PDB entry 4JI7 | X-ray diffraction, 3.50 A resolution | chains A and H of the 21 polymer chains in the assembly

# Chain A
Molecule: 16S rRNA
From: Thermus thermophilus
Sequence (1522 nucleotides; row label = number of the first residue in the row; note: 42 numbers in that range are skipped by the numbering (no residue carries them; nothing is unmodelled there); a row labelled like 190A-190L holds insertion residues (190A, then the next letters in order); numbering starts at 0):
     0 UUUGUUGGAG AGUUUGAUCC UGGCUCAGGG UGAACGCUGG CGGCGUGCCU AAGACAUGCA
    60 AGUCGUGCGG G
    73 CCGCGGGGUU UU
    88 ACUCCG
    95 UGGUC
   101 AGCGGCGGAC GGGUGAGUAA CGCGUGGGU
  129A G
   130 ACCUACCCGG AAGAGGGGGA CAACCCGGGG AAACUCGGGC UAAUCCCCCA UGUGGACCCG
   190 C
190A-190L CCCUUGGGGUGU
   191 GUCCAAAGGG CUUU
   216 GCCCGCUUCC GGAUGGGCCC GCGUCCCAUC AGCUAGUUGG UGGGGUAAUG GCCCACCAAG
   276 GCGACGACGG GUAGCCGGUC UGAGAGGAUG GCCGGCCACA GGGGCACUGA GACACGGGCC
   336 CCACUCCUAC GGGAGGCAGC AGUUAGGAAU CUUCCGCAAU GGGCGCAAGC CUGACGGAGC
   396 GACGCCGCUU GGAGGAAGAA GCCCUUCGGG GUGUAAACUC CUGAA
   442 CCCGGGACGA AACCCCCGAC GA
   474 GGGGACUGAC GGUACCGGG
   494 GUAAUAGCGC CGGCCAACUC CGUGCCAGCA GCCGCGGUAA UACGGAGGGC GCGAGCGUUA
   554 CCCGGAUUCA CUGGGCGUAA AGGGCGUGUA GGCGGCCUGG GGCGUCCCAU GUGAAAGACC
   614 ACGGCUCAAC CGUGGGGGAG CGUGGGAUAC GCUCAGGCUA GACGGUGGGA GAGGGUGGUG
   674 GAAUUCCCGG AGUAGCGGUG AAAUGCGCAG AUACCGGGAG GAACGCCGAU GGCGAAGGCA
   734 GCCACCUGGU CCACCCGUGA CGCUGAGGCG CGAAAGCGUG GGGAGCAAAC CGGAUUAGAU
   794 ACCCGGGUAG UCCACGCCCU AAACGAUGCG CGCUAGGUCU CUGGGUCU
   848 CCUGGGGGCC GAAGCUAACG CGUUAAGCGC GCCGCCUGGG GAGUACGGCC GCAAGGCUGA
   908 AACUCAAAGG AAUUGACGGG GGCCCGCACA AGCGGUGGAG CAUGUGGUUU AAUUCGAAGX
   968 AACGCGAAGA ACCUUACCAG GCCUUGACAU GCUAGG
 1003A G
  1004 AACCCGGGUG AAAGCCUGGG GUGCCCC
1030A-1030D GCGA
  1031 GGGGAGCCCU AGCACAGGUG CUGCAUGGCC GUCGUCAGCU CGUGCCGUGA GGUGUUGGGU
  1091 UAAGUCCCGC AACGAGCGCA ACCCCCGCCG UUAGUUGCCA GCGGUUCGGC CGGGCACUCU
  1151 AACGGGACUG CCCGCGAAA
  1171 GCGGGAGGAA GGAGGGGACG ACGUCUGGUC AGCAUGGCCC UUACGGCCUG GGCGACACAC
  1231 GUGCUACAAU GCCCACUACA AAGCGAUGCC ACCCGGCAAC GGGGAGCUAA UCGCAAAAAG
  1291 GUGGGCCCAG UUCGGAUUGG GGUCUGCAAC CCGACCCCAU GAAGCCGGAA UCGCUAGUAA
  1351 UCGCGGAUCA G
 1361A C
  1362 CAUGCCGCGG UGAAUACGUU CCCGGGCCUU GUACACACXG CCXGUXACGC CAUGGGAGCG
  1422 GGCUCUACCC GAAGUCGCCG GG
  1446 AGCCUACGGG
  1459 CAGGCGCCGA GGGUAGGGCC CGUGACUGGG GCGAAGUCGU AACAAGGUAG CUGUACCGGA
  1519 AGGUGCGGCU GGAUCCACUC CUUUCU
Disordered / not traced: 0-2, 1534-1538
Differences from the reference sequence: conflict C1534 (A2157 in M26923.1), A1535 (C2158 in M26923.1)
Modified residues: PSU (pseudouridine-5'-monophosphate) at position 516, 7MG (7N-methyl-8-hydroguanosine-5'-monophosphate) at position 527, M2G (N2-dimethylguanosine-5'-monophosphate) at position 966, 5MC (5-methylcytidine-5'-monophosphate) at position 967, 2MG (2N-methylguanosine-5'-monophosphate) at position 1207, 5MC (5-methylcytidine-5'-monophosphate) at position 1400, 4OC (4n,o2'-methylcytidine-5'-monophosphate) at position 1402, 5MC (5-methylcytidine-5'-monophosphate) at position 1404, 5MC (5-methylcytidine-5'-monophosphate) at position 1407, UR3 (3-methyluridine-5'-monophoshate) at position 1498, MA6 (6N-dimethyladenosine-5'-monophoshate) at position 1518, MA6 (6N-dimethyladenosine-5'-monophoshate) at position 1519, PSU (pseudouridine-5'-monophosphate) at position 1540, PSU (pseudouridine-5'-monophosphate) at position 1541
Ion coordination: Mg2+ site 1 near U12 (its only coordinating residue here); Mg2+ site 2: G15, U920; Mg2+ site 3: C58, U387; Mg2+ site 4: A59, U387; Mg2+ site 5 near G61 (its only coordinating residue here); Mg2+ site 6 near U83 (its only coordinating residue here); Mg2+ site 7: G107, G324; Mg2+ site 8 near A109 (its only coordinating residue here); Mg2+ site 9: C110, G377; Mg2+ site 10 near G111 (its only coordinating residue here); Mg2+ site 11: G117, G289; Mg2+ site 12: C121, G124, U125, G236; 98 more Mg2+ sites not listed
What the authors report for this chain:
  - conformationally variable residues (order/disorder transition, register shift): A1408, C1409, G1410 to G1415, G1491, A1492, A1493, G1494
  - mutagenesis - C1490U: increased growth

# Chain H
Molecule: Ribosomal protein S8
From: Thermus thermophilus
Reference sequence: Q5SHQ2 (RS8_THET8); residue numbers follow UniProt; this construct covers 1-138
Sequence (138 residues; numbered 1 to 138; the number before each row is that of its first residue):
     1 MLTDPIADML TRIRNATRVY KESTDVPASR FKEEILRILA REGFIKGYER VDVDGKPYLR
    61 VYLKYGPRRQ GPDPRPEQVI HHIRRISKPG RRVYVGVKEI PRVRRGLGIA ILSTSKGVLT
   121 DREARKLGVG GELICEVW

# How chain A and chain H interact
Contacting residue pairs - 73 pairs, chain A then chain H:
  U4(A) - Arg102(H)  base contact
  U4(A) - Arg105(H)  hydrogen bond to the base
  C564(A) - Arg91(H)  hydrogen bond to the sugar
  C586(A) - Pro89(H)  phosphate contact
  C586(A) - Gly90(H)  sugar contact
  G587(A) - Met1(H)  sugar contact
  G587(A) - Thr3(H)  sugar contact
  G587(A) - Pro89(H)  phosphate contact
  G587(A) - Arg92(H)  salt bridge to the phosphate
  G588(A) - Met1(H)  sugar contact
  G588(A) - Leu2(H)  sugar contact
  G588(A) - Pro5(H)  phosphate contact
  C589(A) - Ala28(H)  phosphate contact
  C589(A) - Ser29(H)  phosphate contact
  C590(A) - Ser29(H)  phosphate contact
  C590(A) - Arg30(H)  hydrogen bond to the phosphate
  U591(A) - Arg30(H)  salt bridge to the phosphate
  G597(A) - Tyr94(H)  base contact
  U598(A) - Tyr94(H)  sugar contact
  C599(A) - Val95(H)  sugar contact
  C599(A) - Gly96(H)  phosphate contact
  C599(A) - Val97(H)  phosphate contact
  C599(A) - Gly130(H)  hydrogen bond to the sugar
  C599(A) - Gly131(H)  sugar contact
  C600(A) - Gly96(H)  phosphate contact
  C600(A) - Val97(H)  hydrogen bond to the phosphate
  C600(A) - Gly128(H)  sugar contact
  A640(A) - Ser115(H)  hydrogen bond to the sugar
  A640(A) - Lys116(H)  sugar contact
  U641(A) - Ser115(H)  sugar contact
  A642(A) - Ser113(H)  hydrogen bond to the sugar
  A642(A) - Thr114(H)  hydrogen bond to the base
  A642(A) - Ser115(H)  base contact
  A642(A) - Gly117(H)  sugar contact
  C643(A) - Phe31(H)  sugar contact
  C643(A) - Ser113(H)  hydrogen bond to the sugar
  C643(A) - Glu132(H)  hydrogen bond to the sugar
  G644(A) - Arg92(H)  sugar contact
  U652(A) - Lys56(H)  hydrogen bond to the phosphate
  A653(A) - Lys56(H)  salt bridge to the phosphate
  G654(A) - Met1(H)  hydrogen bond to the sugar
  A753(A) - Met1(H)  base contact
  G755(A) - Met1(H)  sugar contact
  G823(A) - Thr3(H)  base contact
  C824(A) - Met1(H)  sugar contact
  G825(A) - Leu2(H)  sugar contact
  G825(A) - Asp8(H)  hydrogen bond to the sugar
  G825(A) - Thr11(H)  base contact
  G825(A) - Arg12(H)  hydrogen bond to the sugar
  C826(A) - Arg12(H)  salt bridge to the phosphate
  C826(A) - Asn15(H)  hydrogen bond to the sugar
  U827(A) - Asn15(H)  sugar contact
  U827(A) - Val19(H)  sugar contact
  A828(A) - Lys21(H)  salt bridge to the phosphate
  A859(A) - Val19(H)  base contact
  A860(A) - Arg18(H)  sugar contact
  A860(A) - Arg75(H)  hydrogen bond to the phosphate
  G861(A) - Arg75(H)  salt bridge to the phosphate
  G874(A) - Asn15(H)  base contact
  C875(A) - Thr11(H)  base contact
  C875(A) - Arg14(H)  hydrogen bond to the sugar
  C875(A) - Asn15(H)  hydrogen bond to the sugar
  G876(A) - Ala7(H)  sugar contact
  G876(A) - Thr11(H)  hydrogen bond to the sugar
  G876(A) - Arg14(H)  hydrogen bond to the phosphate
  C877(A) - Thr3(H)  hydrogen bond to the sugar
  C877(A) - Asp4(H)  hydrogen bond to the sugar
  C877(A) - Lys88(H)  salt bridge to the phosphate
  C877(A) - Pro89(H)  phosphate contact
  G878(A) - Thr3(H)  sugar contact
  G878(A) - Lys88(H)  phosphate contact
  G878(A) - Pro89(H)  phosphate contact
  C879(A) - Gly90(H)  phosphate contact
Interface residues without a listed pair, chain A (38 interface residues in all): G631
Interface residues without a listed pair, chain H (45 interface residues in all): Lys32, Pro57, Lys98, Val118, Val129

# In short
The interface between chain A and chain H involves 38 residues on one side and 45 on the other, with 22
hydrogen bonds and 7 salt bridges. Polar pairs include U4(A)-Arg105(H), A642(A)-Thr114(H) and
C564(A)-Arg91(H). From the paper: C1490U of chain A increases growth; conformational variability at A1408(A),
C1409(A) and G1410(A) among others.
Here chain A is 16S rRNA and chain H is Ribosomal protein S8, both from Thermus thermophilus. Entry 4JI7
(Crystal Structure of 30S ribosomal subunit from Thermus thermophilus) was determined by X-ray diffraction
together with 4JI0, 4JI1, 4JI2, 4JI3, 4JI4, 4JI5, 4JI6 and 4JI8 from the same study.
